Entry 3BFH (X-ray diffraction, 2.00 A resolution); this record covers chain A.

[Chain A]
Molecule: Pheromone-binding protein ASP1
Organism: Apis mellifera
UniProt: Q9U9J6 (Q9U9J6_APIME); residues 1-119 here correspond to UniProt positions 26-144 (UniProt number = residue number + 25)
Chain sequence (119 residues; numbered 1 to 119; the number before each row is that of its first residue):
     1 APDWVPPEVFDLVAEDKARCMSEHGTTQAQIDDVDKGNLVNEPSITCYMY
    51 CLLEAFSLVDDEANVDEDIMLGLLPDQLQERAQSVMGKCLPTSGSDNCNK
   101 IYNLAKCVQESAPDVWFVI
Not modelled in the structure: 1-3
Disulfide bonds: Cys20-Cys51, Cys47-Cys98, Cys89-Cys107

[In short]
Chain A is Pheromone-binding protein ASP1 (Apis mellifera); the structure, Crystal structure of a pheromone
binding protein from Apis mellifera in complex with hexadecanoic acid, was determined by X-ray diffraction,
deposited together with 3BFA, 3BFB, 3CAB and 3CDN.
